Entry 7WIJ (electron microscopy, 3.17 A resolution); this record covers chains C and E of the 6 polymer chains in the assembly.

# Chain C (and E)
Protein: Geranylgeranyl diphosphate synthase
Organism: Macrophomina phaseolina MS6
Notes: EC 2.5.1.29; chain E of this document is another copy of the same molecule, construct and numbering; everything in this record applies to it too
Reference sequence: K2SUY0 (K2SUY0_MACPH); the author numbering skips numbers that UniProt does not, so the offset changes along the chain: 0-588 = UniProt 1-589; 590-698 = UniProt 590-698
Chain sequence (718 residues; numbered -20 to 698; 1 number in that range is skipped by the numbering (no residue carries it; nothing is unmodelled there); the number before each row is that of its first residue; numbers below 1 keep their minus sign (Met-20 is residue -20)):
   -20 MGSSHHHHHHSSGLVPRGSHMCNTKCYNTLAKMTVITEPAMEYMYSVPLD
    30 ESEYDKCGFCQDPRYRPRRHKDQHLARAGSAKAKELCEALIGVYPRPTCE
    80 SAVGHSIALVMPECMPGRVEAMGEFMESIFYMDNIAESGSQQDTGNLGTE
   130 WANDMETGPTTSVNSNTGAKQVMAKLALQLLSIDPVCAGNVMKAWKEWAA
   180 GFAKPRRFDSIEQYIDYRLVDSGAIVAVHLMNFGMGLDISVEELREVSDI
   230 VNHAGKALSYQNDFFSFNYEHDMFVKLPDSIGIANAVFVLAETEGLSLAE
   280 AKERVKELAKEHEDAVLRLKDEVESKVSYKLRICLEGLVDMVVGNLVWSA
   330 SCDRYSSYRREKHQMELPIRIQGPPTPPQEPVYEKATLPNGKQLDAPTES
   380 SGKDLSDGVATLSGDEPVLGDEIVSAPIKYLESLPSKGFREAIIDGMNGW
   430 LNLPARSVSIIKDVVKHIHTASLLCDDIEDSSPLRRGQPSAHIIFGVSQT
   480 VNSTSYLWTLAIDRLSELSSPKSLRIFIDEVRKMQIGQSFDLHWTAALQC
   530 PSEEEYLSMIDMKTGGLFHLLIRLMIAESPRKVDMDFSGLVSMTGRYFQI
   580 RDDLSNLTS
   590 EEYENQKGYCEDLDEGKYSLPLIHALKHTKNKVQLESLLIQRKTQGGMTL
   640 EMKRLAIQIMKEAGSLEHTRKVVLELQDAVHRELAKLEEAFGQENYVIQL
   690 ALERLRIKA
Disordered / not traced: -20 to 396, 454-467, 558-563, 590-601, 697-698
Construct notes: initiating methionine (-20); expression tag (-19 to -1)
Curated features (UniProtKB/Swiss-Prot):
  - motif: Asp112 to Glu116 (DDXXD 1), Asn241 to Glu249 (NSE/DTE), Asp455 to Asp459 (DDXXD 2)
  - binding site (Mg(2+)): Asp112, Asp455, Asp459
  - binding site (isopentenyl diphosphate): Lys416, Arg419, His448, Arg465
  - binding site (dimethylallyl diphosphate): Arg464, Lys542, Thr543, Gln578, Asn585, Lys596, Lys606
What the authors report for this chain:
  - mutagenesis - V205F, A206W: decreased catalytic activity

# How chain C and chain E interact
Contacting residue pairs - 62 pairs, chain C then chain E:
  Leu398(C) - Ile515(E)
  Leu398(C) - Phe519(E)  hydrophobic
  Leu398(C) - Met538(E)  hydrophobic
  Leu398(C) - Met541(E)  hydrophobic
  Gly399(C) - Ile515(E)
  Gly399(C) - Phe519(E)
  Glu401(C) - Phe519(E)
  Ile402(C) - Phe519(E)  hydrophobic
  Ile402(C) - His522(E)
  Val403(C) - Ser518(E)
  Ser477(C) - Leu521(E)
  Gln478(C) - Ser518(E)  hydrogen bond (side chain-backbone)
  Gln478(C) - Leu521(E)
  Gln478(C) - His522(E)
  Asn481(C) - Gln514(E)  hydrogen bond (side chain-backbone)
  Asn481(C) - Gln517(E)
  Asn481(C) - Ser518(E)
  Ser484(C) - Trp487(E)  hydrogen bond
  Ser484(C) - Gln514(E)  hydrogen bond (backbone-side chain)
  Tyr485(C) - Arg511(E)
  Tyr485(C) - Gln514(E)
  Trp487(C) - Ser484(E)  hydrogen bond
  Thr488(C) - Ile507(E)
  Thr488(C) - Val510(E)
  Thr488(C) - Gln514(E)  hydrogen bond
  Leu489(C) - Arg511(E)
  Ile491(C) - Ile507(E)  hydrophobic
  Asp492(C) - Arg504(E)  salt bridge
  Asp492(C) - Ile507(E)
  Asp492(C) - Arg511(E)  salt bridge
  Ser495(C) - Leu503(E)
  Ser495(C) - Arg504(E)
  Leu503(C) - Ser495(E)
  Arg504(C) - Asp492(E)  salt bridge
  Arg504(C) - Ser495(E)
  Ile507(C) - Thr488(E)
  Ile507(C) - Ile491(E)  hydrophobic
  Ile507(C) - Asp492(E)
  Val510(C) - Thr488(E)
  Arg511(C) - Tyr485(E)
  Arg511(C) - Leu489(E)
  Arg511(C) - Asp492(E)  salt bridge
  Gln514(C) - Asn481(E)  hydrogen bond (backbone-side chain)
  Gln514(C) - Ser484(E)  hydrogen bond (side chain-backbone)
  Gln514(C) - Tyr485(E)
  Gln514(C) - Thr488(E)  hydrogen bond
  Ile515(C) - Leu398(E)
  Ile515(C) - Gly399(E)
  Gln517(C) - Asn481(E)
  Ser518(C) - Val403(E)
  Ser518(C) - Gln478(E)  hydrogen bond (backbone-side chain)
  Ser518(C) - Asn481(E)
  Phe519(C) - Leu398(E)  hydrophobic
  Phe519(C) - Gly399(E)
  Phe519(C) - Glu401(E)
  Phe519(C) - Ile402(E)  hydrophobic
  Leu521(C) - Ser477(E)
  Leu521(C) - Gln478(E)
  His522(C) - Ile402(E)
  His522(C) - Gln478(E)
  Met538(C) - Leu398(E)  hydrophobic
  Met541(C) - Leu398(E)  hydrophobic
Other interface residues (no listed pair), chain C (33 interface residues in all): Asp400, Val480, Ser537
Other interface residues (no listed pair), chain E (33 interface residues in all): Asp400, Val480, Ser537

# Summary
The chain C/chain E interface involves 33 residues from each chain, with 10 hydrogen bonds and 4 salt bridges.
Among the polar pairs are Asp492(C)-Arg504(E), Asp492(C)-Arg511(E) and Gln478(C)-Ser518(E). From the paper:
V205F and A206W of chain C reduce catalytic activity.
Chain C and chain E are both Geranylgeranyl diphosphate synthase (Macrophomina phaseolina MS6); the structure,
Cryo-EM structure of prenyltransferase domain of Macrophoma phaseolina macrophomene synthase, was determined
by electron microscopy, deposited together with 7VTA and 7VTB.
